PDB entry 1IQZ | X-ray diffraction, 0.92 A resolution | chain A

# Chain A
Name: Ferredoxin
Organism: Bacillus thermoproteolyticus
UniProtKB: P10245 (FER_BACTH); numbering as in UniProt (aligned over 1-81)
Amino-acid sequence (81 residues; row label = number of the first residue in the row):
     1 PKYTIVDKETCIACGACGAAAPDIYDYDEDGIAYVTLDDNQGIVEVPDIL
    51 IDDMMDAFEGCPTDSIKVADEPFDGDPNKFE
Ion coordination: 4Fe-4S cluster Fe: Cys-11, Cys-14, Cys-17, Cys-61
Small-molecule neighbours: 4Fe-4S cluster (SF4): Val-6, Cys-11, Ile-12, Ala-13, Cys-14, Gly-15, Ala-16, Cys-17, Tyr-27, Ala-33, Cys-61, Pro-62, Thr-63, Ser-65, Ile-66
Swiss-Prot annotation at these positions:
  - binding site ([4Fe-4S] cluster): Cys-11, Cys-14, Cys-17, Cys-61

# Overview
Bound to chain A: 4Fe-4S cluster. Cys-11, Cys-14, Cys-17 and Cys-61 coordinate a 4Fe-4S cluster Fe ion.
Curated annotation (UniProt) lists 4 [4Fe-4S] cluster-binding residues.
Chain A is Ferredoxin (Bacillus thermoproteolyticus); the structure, OXIDIZED [4Fe-4S] FERREDOXIN FROM
BACILLUS THERMOPROTEOLYTICUS (FORM I), was determined by X-ray diffraction, deposited together with 1IR0.
